6ZO6 - chains A and E of the 5 polymer chains in the assembly; structure by X-ray diffraction, 2.35 A resolution.

Chain A:
Protein: Multidrug efflux pump subunit AcrB
Organism: Escherichia coli K-12
UniProtKB: P31224 (ACRB_ECOLI); numbering as in UniProt (aligned over 1-1049)
Sequence (1057 residues; numbered 1 to 1057; the number before each row is that of its first residue):
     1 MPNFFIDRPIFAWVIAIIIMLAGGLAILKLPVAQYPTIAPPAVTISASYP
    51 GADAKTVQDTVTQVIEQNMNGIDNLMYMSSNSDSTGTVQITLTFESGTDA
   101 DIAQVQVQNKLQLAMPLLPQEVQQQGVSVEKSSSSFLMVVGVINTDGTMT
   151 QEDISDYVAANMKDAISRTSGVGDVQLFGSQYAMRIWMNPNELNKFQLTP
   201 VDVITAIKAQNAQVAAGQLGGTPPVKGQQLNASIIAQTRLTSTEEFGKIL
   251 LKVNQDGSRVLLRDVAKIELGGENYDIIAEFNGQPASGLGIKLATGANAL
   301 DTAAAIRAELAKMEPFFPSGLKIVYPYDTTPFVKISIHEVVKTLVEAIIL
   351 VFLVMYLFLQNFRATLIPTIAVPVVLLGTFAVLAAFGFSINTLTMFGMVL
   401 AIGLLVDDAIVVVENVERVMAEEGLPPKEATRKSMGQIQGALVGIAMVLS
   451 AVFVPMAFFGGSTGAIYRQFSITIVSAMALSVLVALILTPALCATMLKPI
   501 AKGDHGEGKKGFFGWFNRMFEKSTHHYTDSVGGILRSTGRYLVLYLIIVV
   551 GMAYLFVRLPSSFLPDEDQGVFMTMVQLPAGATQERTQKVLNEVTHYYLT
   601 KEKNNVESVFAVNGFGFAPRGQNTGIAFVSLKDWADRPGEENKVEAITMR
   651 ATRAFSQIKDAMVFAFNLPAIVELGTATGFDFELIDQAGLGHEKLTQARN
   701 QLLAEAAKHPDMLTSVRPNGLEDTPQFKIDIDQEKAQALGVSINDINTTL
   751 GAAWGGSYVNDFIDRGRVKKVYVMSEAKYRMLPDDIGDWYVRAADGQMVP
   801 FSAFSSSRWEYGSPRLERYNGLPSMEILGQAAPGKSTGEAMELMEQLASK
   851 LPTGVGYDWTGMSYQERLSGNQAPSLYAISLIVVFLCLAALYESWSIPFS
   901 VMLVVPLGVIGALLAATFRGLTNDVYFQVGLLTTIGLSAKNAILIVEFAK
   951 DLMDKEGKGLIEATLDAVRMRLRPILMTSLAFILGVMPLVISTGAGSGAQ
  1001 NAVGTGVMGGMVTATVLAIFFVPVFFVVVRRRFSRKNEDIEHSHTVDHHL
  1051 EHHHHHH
Not modelled in the structure: 1043-1057
Sequence notes: engineered mutation Pro-619 (Gly in P31224); expression tag (1050-1057)
Curated features (UniProtKB/Swiss-Prot):
  - mutagenesis: His-526 (H526Y: Partially restores chloramphenicol resistance to an AcrZ G30R mutant)
What the authors report for this chain:
  - mutagenesis - I38A, L393A, I466A, F563A, I671A, L674A: decreased growth in response to drugs with low molecular weight (LMW)
  - mutagenesis - F563A: decreased growth in response to fusidic acid (FUA)
  - mutagenesis - F563A: decreased growth in response to novobiocin
  - mutagenesis - F380A/F563A: decreased growth in response to FUA
  - mutagenesis - F380A/F563A: unchanged growth in response to doxorubicin
  - mutagenesis - G621P: unchanged growth in response to RFB
  - mutagenesis - T934A, L937A: decreased growth in response to erythromycin
  - mutagenesis - T934A, L937A: unchanged growth in response to Doxorubicin
  - mutagenesis - I38A, L393A, I466A, I671A, L674A: decreased growth in response to beta-lactams, linezolid, and phenicols
  - mutagenesis - F380A/F563A, F563A/L674A: abolished growth in response to DDM
  - mutagenesis - F380A/F563A, F563A: decreased growth in response to beta-lactams
  - mutagenesis - F563A: decreased growth in response to phenicols
  - mutagenesis - G621P: decreased growth in response to 3-FOR
  - catalytic residues: Asp-407, Asp-408, Lys-940 (citing earlier work)
  - mutagenesis - T934A, L937A: increased growth in response to beta-lactams
  - mutagenesis - T934A, L937A: increased growth in response to novobiocin
  - mutagenesis - A981C: unchanged growth in response to all the tested drugs

Chain E:
Protein: Darpin
Organism: synthetic construct
Notes: antibody fragment or engineered binder
Sequence (169 residues; numbered 1 to 169; the number before each row is that of its first residue):
     1 MRGSHHHHHHGSDLGKKLLEAARAGRDDEVRILMANGADVNAADVVGWTP
    51 LHLAAYWGHLEIVEVLLKNGADVNAYDTLGSTPLHLAAHFGHLEIVEVLL
   101 KNGADVNAKDDNGITPLHLAANRGHLEIVEVLLKYGADVNAQDKFGKTAF
   151 DISINNGNEDLAEILQKLN
Not modelled in the structure: 1-12, 167-169

Interface between chain A and chain E:
Pairs across the interface - 29 pairs, chain A then chain E:
  Asp-660(A) with Lys-16(E), salt bridge
  Glu-722(A) with Arg-23(E)
  Asp-723(A) with Arg-23(E), hydrogen bond (backbone-side chain); Trp-57(E)
  Phe-727(A) with Leu-79(E), hydrophobic
  Asp-732(A) with Phe-145(E)
  Glu-734(A) with Lys-147(E), salt bridge
  Lys-735(A) with Phe-145(E)
  Ser-802(A) with Lys-144(E), hydrogen bond (backbone-side chain)
  Ala-803(A) with Phe-145(E)
  Phe-804(A) with Phe-145(E)
  Ser-805(A) with Lys-144(E), hydrogen bond (backbone-side chain); Phe-145(E)
  Ser-806(A) with Asn-112(E)
  Ser-807(A) with Leu-79(E); Asn-112(E), hydrogen bond (backbone-side chain)
  Arg-808(A) with Leu-79(E); His-89(E)
  Trp-809(A) with Val-46(E), hydrophobic; Trp-48(E); Asp-77(E); Thr-78(E), hydrogen bond; Leu-79(E)
  Glu-810(A) with Tyr-56(E)
  Tyr-811(A) with Arg-23(E); Trp-48(E), hydrophobic; Leu-53(E); Tyr-56(E), hydrogen bond (backbone-side chain); Trp-57(E), hydrophobic
Other interface residues (no listed pair), chain A (18 interface residues in all): Pro-725
Other interface residues (no listed pair), chain E (18 interface residues in all): Asp-44, Asp-110, Ile-114

Summary:
The chain A/chain E interface involves 18 residues from each chain, with 6 hydrogen bonds and 2 salt bridges.
Polar pairs include Asp-660(A)/Lys-16(E), Glu-734(A)/Lys-147(E) and Asp-723(A)/Arg-23(E). From the paper:
catalytic residues Asp-407(A), Asp-408(A) and Lys-940(A); I38A, L393A and I466A of chain A, among others,
reduce growth in response to drugs with low molecular weight (LMW); 12 substitutions were tested in all.
Chain A is Multidrug efflux pump subunit AcrB (Escherichia coli K-12) and chain E is Darpin (synthetic
construct); the structure, Minocycline binding to the deep binding pocket of AcrB-G619P, was determined by
X-ray diffraction (same publication as 6ZO5, 6ZO7, 6ZO8, 6ZO9, 6ZOA, 6ZOB and 6 further entries).
